Entry 9D0T (electron microscopy, 2.84 A resolution); this record covers chains F and O of the 12 polymer chains in the assembly.

== Chain F ==
Protein: Proteasome subunit alpha type-6
Source organism: Saccharomyces cerevisiae
Reference sequence: P40302 (PSA6_YEAST); residues 1-234 here = UniProt positions 1-234
Sequence (234 residues; row label = number of the first residue in the row):
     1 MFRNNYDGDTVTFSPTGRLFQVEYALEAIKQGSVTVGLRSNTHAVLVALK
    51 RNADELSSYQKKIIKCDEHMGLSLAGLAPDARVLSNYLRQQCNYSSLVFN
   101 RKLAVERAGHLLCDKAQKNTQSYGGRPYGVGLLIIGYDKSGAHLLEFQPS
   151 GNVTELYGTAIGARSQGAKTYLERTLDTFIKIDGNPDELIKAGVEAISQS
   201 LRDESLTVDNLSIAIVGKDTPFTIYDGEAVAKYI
Swiss-Prot annotation at these positions:
  - modified residue: Ser-14 (Phosphoserine)
  - cross-link: Lys-191 (Glycyl lysine isopeptide (Lys-Gly) (interchain with G-Cter in ubiquitin))

== Chain O ==
Protein: Proteasome activator BLM10
Source organism: Saccharomyces cerevisiae
Reference sequence: P43583 (BLM10_YEAST); residues 1-2143 here = UniProt positions 1-2143
Sequence (2143 residues; row label = number of the first residue in the row):
     1 MTANNDDDIKSPIPITNKTLSQLKRFERSPGRPSSSQGEIKRKKSRLYAA
    51 DGRPHSPLRARSATPTLQDQKLFNGMDSTSLLNERLQHYTLDYVSDRAQH
   101 MKNIYDPSSRWFSRSVRPEFPIEEFLPYKTESHEDQAKYLCHVLVNLYIA
   151 ISSLDIQGLISISSKDLADLKKEVDDLALKTDLFRLSNNTAENDLLGNDI
   201 ADYDDAEGLEDELDEYFDLAGPDFNATGKITAKSATIVNVNHWTNELKNC
   251 LHFDFPVALRKSLATVYYYLSLVQGQKVYRQMHVDMFERLVSLDDDRTNF
   301 TELLQKQGLLLDHQIMLNFLCEFLPYPDPDYARYELSSKEDLQLFRLLLK
   351 HAHNAKPFFDKSKESLLVDTMNFLLSSLAPSTMMAVMPIVTSVVPYHYHI
   401 HSKIIDYFPFCYSIWSSVSANVAIDTHMYDFVGSISKDVHNKILSSEHEK
   451 DVVGVEFGEFGIFTDDQMTFMFNRLQGHLRTDGQIHSYSRTVKPFVYAIN
   501 GSKKDRFFEKLVSLAKAIETFIHPSNNGFWTKPNAKFVHAFIKSYHGRVK
   551 YEEDICARGVTNGICLTSFCHEEIVEIFLNIISLGSQNKNPDIANYYISC
   601 FAYLLELDPSNAYLIYDKILIDLYDTLADQFINSRHRIISSLKQFTRVIR
   651 FIVMDKLYRVHITNVLSMLVSKLDMNDTNLTSNLINGIVSIAAFIPIQDL
   701 TGEDDYISFESDTLPLVQQHFYHIKCGESSKTFRVDDELLNNAFKASTTV
   751 FQSMLKVYVEKIFQLVDVDLEDSLVTKINQTTMILQESMDDKIFNYFASL
   801 LQRNFWSNDSFKEKDPNYELVTIPLAALVRRNNGLSKELVRTLLFHIKEQ
   851 IKRGAGSVRSTSEIQQRDVKLVLYLTALNDVLRQCHESLLEYSDELITFM
   901 KYLYDNVTNPPLDVITSIVIHSALATLCTTEITDCRLFPEDSKIPEKDRW
   951 GGLQFDPRRFDKQHLSFQWHVPSSDEITLSISILESLSEYCINNVEELMK
  1001 APRHDSEYGDMIQKYVLVMTHTLSGSSLLFDPDFNKYRTQSNLSYREKLI
  1051 LLKNIRENNCDPQELDIDIEQIRSGKDDEDYIESKDIEAGLNAGVSDVVQ
  1101 LRDEFPDELIVDEEVVSEMPSGVNTPIAGTHGTDNSAMSSDLAFRDLDIY
  1151 TCNYYFGNTTEEKLQNPQYLQVHRVRARIGHFFHKLYVFLSTNFENNTNM
  1201 FQILLHGLKVWFTDLGQETVFNEDPNAFIDVDFLENVQSLSHVNEPFTRT
  1251 NFAIRANSLHQSRVLLHSTNRKASKLENLLLVDIIQLATSLYPDIYKPAQ
  1301 GTLVHCMKQLVGSYGVVINKIIPSLEKAIKDHDYMKIQVILNVLLIKKIH
  1351 RKLMTDYKDIGRLIFLLIECCRVNELEIGMYADKILTDIVIGIKIPSSVC
  1401 VISDQAFLPLAPPDGTINLQVEAVKLAKKKKREYYLSLLVDLQDKLLDKL
  1451 DNEKDMGWKIRMFILRFVTQIQSNLESKPDKRAVFSIISQISTKHPEIIH
  1501 LVVKSLLSTCNKIISLSDYEYDITRAYKNEFNPSFVEILDTSTTSFPKTF
  1551 TEEMNNFDNPKYFIDLRAYVGWLCWGRLMYVMSPKALKLNLRENELEVLK
  1601 TAGHLLTREFLRDVTMNLVQDNETRGVFSSGNVSFFSLVILLISSGFCEL
  1651 NMSDLFELCESYYNKDDKASMIMSVEIVAGLVCGSKFMSVSDLDKRDTFI
  1701 ENFLAKCLDYELNHDAFEIWSTLAWWLPAVVDLRRSKTFFCHFINADGMF
  1751 DRESDAATHQTSKIYMLRSILMSMEFRAPDVGKLFDELVFDHPYDQVRQA
  1801 VAKLLTTLVQNQSNPSISDPTTLLEAERNDPDGLGLPLKSVPEKVDAYIK
  1851 KQFEIIKNLEDSVVGLNPQQFIKTDYFYRTSTIFYWIKEMARGPNKVLLV
  1901 PYLVDYVLPFLIGLVKHKDVCALASLDPVRLYAGLGYMPIRKNHVAAIVD
  1951 YVCSSNVALSSNQTKLQLAFIQHFLSAELLQLTEEEKNKILEFVVSNLYN
  2001 EQFVEVRVRAASILSDIVHNWKEEQPLLSLIERFAKGLDVNKYTSKERQK
  2051 LSKTDIKIHGNVLGLGAIISAFPYVFPLPPWIPKQLSNLSSWARTSGMTG
  2101 QAAKNTISEFKKVRADTWKFDRASFNTEELEDLEGVLWRSYYA
Disordered / not traced: 1-71, 171-217, 1039-1144
Swiss-Prot annotation at these positions:
  - motif: Tyr-2141 to Ala-2143 (YYX motif)
  - modified residue: Ser-11 (Phosphoserine), Ser-29 (Phosphoserine), Ser-56 (Phosphoserine), Ser-62 (Phosphoserine), Thr-64 (Phosphothreonine), Thr-66 (Phosphothreonine), Ser-1041 (Phosphoserine)
  - mutagenesis: Tyr-1663 to Asn-1664 (Abolishes binding to acetylated histones), Arg-2139 (R2139D: Does not affect binding to the proteasome), Ser-2140 (S2140H: Abolishes binding to the proteasome), Tyr-2141 to Ala-2143 (Loss of function), Tyr-2141 (Y2141M: Does not affect viability in the presence of cycloheximide), Tyr-2142 (Y2142A/V: Loss of function; abolishes binding to the proteasome; Y2142V: Abolishes binding to the proteasome), Ala-2143 (A2143S: Does not affect viability in the presence of cycloheximide)
What the authors report for this chain:
  - conformationally variable residues (order/disorder transition): Asp-155 to Asp-166, Gly-221 to Val-238

== Chain F / chain O interface ==
Residue-residue contacts (66; chain F residue first):
  Met-1(F) / His-523(O)
  Met-1(F) / Pro-524(O)  hydrophobic
  Met-1(F) / Ser-583(O)
  Met-1(F) / Leu-584(O)  hydrophobic
  Met-1(F) / Gln-587(O)
  Met-1(F) / His-636(O)
  Met-1(F) / Arg-637(O)  hydrogen bond (backbone-side chain)
  Met-1(F) / Asp-2116(O)  hydrogen bond (backbone-side chain)
  Phe-2(F) / Phe-631(O)  hydrophobic
  Phe-2(F) / Ser-634(O)
  Phe-2(F) / Arg-637(O)
  Phe-2(F) / Phe-2076(O)  hydrophobic
  Phe-2(F) / Asp-2116(O)  hydrogen bond (backbone-side chain)
  Phe-2(F) / Phe-2120(O)  hydrophobic
  Arg-3(F) / Pro-524(O)
  Arg-3(F) / Gln-587(O)  hydrogen bond (side chain-backbone)
  Arg-3(F) / Asn-588(O)
  Arg-3(F) / Lys-589(O)
  Arg-3(F) / Asn-633(O)
  Arg-3(F) / Ser-634(O)  hydrogen bond (backbone-side chain)
  Arg-3(F) / His-636(O)  hydrogen bond (backbone-side chain)
  Arg-3(F) / Asp-2116(O)
  Asn-4(F) / Asn-633(O)
  Asn-5(F) / Asn-633(O)  hydrogen bond (backbone-backbone)
  Asn-5(F) / Arg-635(O)
  Tyr-6(F) / Ile-632(O)
  Tyr-6(F) / Asn-633(O)
  Ser-14(F) / Asn-633(O)  hydrogen bond
  Pro-15(F) / Ile-632(O)  hydrophobic
  Pro-15(F) / Asn-633(O)
  Thr-16(F) / Ile-632(O)
  Phe-20(F) / Asn-633(O)
  Lys-30(F) / Glu-2134(O)
  Gln-31(F) / Leu-2137(O)
  Gln-31(F) / Tyr-2142(O)
  Gly-32(F) / Ala-2143(O)
  Ser-33(F) / Ala-2143(O)  hydrogen bond (backbone-backbone)
  Arg-51(F) / Gly-2135(O)  hydrogen bond (side chain-backbone)
  Arg-51(F) / Leu-2137(O)  hydrogen bond (side chain-backbone)
  Arg-51(F) / Trp-2138(O)
  Arg-51(F) / Tyr-2142(O)
  Asn-52(F) / Trp-2138(O)
  Ala-53(F) / Trp-2138(O)
  Glu-55(F) / Gln-2049(O)  hydrogen bond
  Glu-55(F) / Lys-2053(O)  salt bridge
  Gln-60(F) / Ser-2140(O)  hydrogen bond (side chain-backbone)
  Gln-60(F) / Tyr-2142(O)  hydrogen bond (side chain-backbone)
  Lys-62(F) / Ala-2143(O)  hydrogen bond (side chain-backbone)
  Leu-74(F) / Ala-2143(O)
  Gly-76(F) / Tyr-2142(O)
  Gly-76(F) / Ala-2143(O)  hydrogen bond (backbone-backbone)
  Leu-77(F) / Tyr-2141(O)
  Leu-77(F) / Tyr-2142(O)  hydrophobic
  Ala-78(F) / Tyr-2141(O)  hydrogen bond (backbone-backbone)
  Pro-79(F) / Tyr-2141(O)
  Ala-163(F) / Glu-2134(O)
  Ala-163(F) / Gly-2135(O)
  Arg-164(F) / Glu-2131(O)
  Arg-164(F) / Glu-2134(O)  hydrogen bond (backbone-side chain)
  Gln-166(F) / Glu-2131(O)
  Gly-167(F) / Glu-2131(O)
  Arg-202(F) / Arg-2094(O)  hydrogen bond (backbone-side chain)
  Arg-202(F) / Glu-2128(O)  hydrogen bond (side chain-backbone)
  Arg-202(F) / Glu-2131(O)  salt bridge
  Arg-202(F) / Asp-2132(O)  salt bridge
  Asp-203(F) / Ser-2045(O)
Also at the interface, not in a pair above, chain F (36 interface residues in all): Asp-54, Ala-75, Ser-165, Glu-204, Ser-205
Also at the interface, not in a pair above, chain O (36 interface residues in all): Lys-2046, Ser-2096, Thr-2117, Arg-2139
The authors on this interface:
  - residue pairs: Lys-62(F)/Ala-2143(O)

== Overview ==
Chain F and chain O each contribute 36 residues to their interface, with 20 hydrogen bonds and 3 salt bridges.
Among the polar pairs are Glu-55(F)/Lys-2053(O), Arg-202(F)/Glu-2131(O) and Arg-202(F)/Asp-2132(O). The paper
describes a contact between Lys-62(F) and Ala-2143(O). UniProt lists 7 mutagenesis sites on chain O. The paper
reports conformational variability at Asp-155(O) and Gly-221(O).
Here chain F is Proteasome subunit alpha type-6 and chain O is Proteasome activator BLM10, both from
Saccharomyces cerevisiae. Entry 9D0T (Proteasome core particle assembly intermediate Blm10:13S purified from
Saccharomyces cerevisiae) was determined by electron microscopy.
